8YN9 - chains A and R of the 5 polymer chains in the assembly; structure by electron microscopy, 2.30 A resolution.

[Chain A]
Molecule: Guanine nucleotide-binding protein G(i) subunit alpha-1
Organism: Homo sapiens
UniProt: P63096 (GNAI1_HUMAN); residue numbers follow UniProt; this construct covers 1-354
Amino-acid sequence (354 residues; numbered 1 to 354; the number before each row is that of its first residue):
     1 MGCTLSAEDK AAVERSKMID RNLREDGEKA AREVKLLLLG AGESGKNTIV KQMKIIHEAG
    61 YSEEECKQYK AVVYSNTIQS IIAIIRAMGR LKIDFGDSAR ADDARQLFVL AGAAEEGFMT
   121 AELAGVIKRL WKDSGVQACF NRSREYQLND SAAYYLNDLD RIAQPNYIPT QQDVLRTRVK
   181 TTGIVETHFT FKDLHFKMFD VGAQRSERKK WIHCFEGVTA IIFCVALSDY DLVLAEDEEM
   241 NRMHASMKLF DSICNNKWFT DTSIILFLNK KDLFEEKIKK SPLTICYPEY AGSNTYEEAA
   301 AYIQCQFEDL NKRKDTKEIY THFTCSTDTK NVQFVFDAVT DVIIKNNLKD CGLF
Unresolved in the structure: 1-3, 55-181
Differences from the reference sequence: engineered mutation Asn47 (Ser in P63096), Ala203 (Gly in P63096), Ala245 (Glu in P63096), Ser326 (Ala in P63096)
UniProt features mapped onto this chain:
  - region: Lys35 to Lys46, Thr48 (G1 motif), Asp173 to Thr181 (G2 motif), Phe196 to Gly202, Gln204, Arg205 (G3 motif), Ile265 to Asp272 (G4 motif), Thr324, Cys325, Thr327 to Thr329 (G5 motif)
  - binding site (GTP): Glu43 to Lys46, Thr48, Ser151, Leu175 to Thr181, Asp200 to Gly202, Gln204, Asn269 to Asp272
  - binding site (Mg(2+)): Thr181
  - modified residue: Arg178 (ADP-ribosylarginine), Gln204 (Deamidated glutamine), Cys351 (ADP-ribosylcysteine)
  - lipidation: Gly2 (N-myristoyl glycine), Cys3 (S-palmitoyl cysteine)
  - natural variant: Gly40 (G40C: In NEDHISB; G40R: In NEDHISB), Gly45 (G45D: In NEDHISB), Thr48 (T48I: In NEDHISB; T48K: In NEDHISB), Gln52 (Q52P: In NEDHISB), Ser75 (deletion: In NEDHISB; uncertain significance), Gln172 (deletion: In NEDHISB), Asp173 (D173V: In NEDHISB), Glu186 to Phe189 (deletion: In NEDHISB; uncertain significance), Cys224 (C224Y: In NEDHISB), Lys270 (K270N: In NEDHISB; K270R: In NEDHISB), Asp272 (D272G: In NEDHISB), Val332 (V332E: In NEDHISB; uncertain significance)
  - mutagenesis: Gly42 (G42R: Abolishes switch to an activated conformation and dissociation from beta and gamma subunits upon GTP binding. Abolishes interaction with RGS family members), Glu116 (E116L: Enhances interaction (inactive GDP-bound) with RGS14), Gln147 (Q147L: Enhances interaction (inactive GDP-bound) with RGS14)

[Chain R]
Molecule: Histamine H4 receptor
Organism: Homo sapiens
UniProt: Q9H3N8 (HRH4_HUMAN); residues 1-378 carry their UniProt numbers (378 of 553 residues fall inside the UniProt entry; the rest is not from it)
Amino-acid sequence (638 residues; row label = number of the first residue in the row; numbers below 1 keep their minus sign (Asp-84 is residue -84)):
   -84 DYKDDDDHHH HHHHHGQPGN GSAFLLAPNG SHAPDHNVTQ QRDEGGSGQP GNGSAFLLAP
   -24 NGSHAPDHNV TQQRDEENLY FQGVDMPDTN STINLSLSTR VTLAFFMSLV AFAIMLGNAL
    36 VILAFVVDKN LRHRSSYFFL NLAISDFFVG VISIPLYIPH TLFEWDFGKE ICVFWLTTDY
    96 LLCTASVYNI VLISYDRYLS VSNAVSYRTQ HTGVLKIVTL MVAVWVLAFL VNGPMILVSE
   156 SWKDEGSECE PGFFSEWYIL AITSFLEFVI PVILVAYFNM NIYWSLWKRD HLSRCQSHPG
   216 LTAVSSNICG HSFRGRLSSR RSLSASTEVP ASFHSERQRR KSSLMFSSRT KMNSNTIASK
   276 MGSFSQSDSV ALHQREHVEL LRARRLAKSL AILLGVFAVC WAPYSLFTIV LSFYSSATGP
   336 KSVWYRIAFW LQWFNSFVNP LLYPLCHKRF QKAFLKIFCI KKQHMGSSGG GGSGGGGSSG
   396 VFTLEDFVGD WEQTAAYNLD QVLEQGGVSS LLQNLAVSVT PIQRIVRSGE NALKIDIHVI
   456 IPYEGLSADQ MAQIEEVFKV VYPVDDHHFK VILPYGTLVI DGVTPNMLNY FGRPYEGIAV
   516 FDGKKITVTG TLWNGNKIID ERLITPDGSM LFRVTINS
Unresolved in the structure: -84 to 10, 203-290, 375-553
Differences from the reference sequence: expression tag (-84 to 0)
UniProt features mapped onto this chain:
  - glycosylation (N-linked (GlcNAc...) asparagine): Asn5, Asn9
Disulfides: Cys87-Cys164
Residues lining bound ligands: histamine (HSM): Asp94, Tyr95, Cys98, Trp316, Tyr319, Phe344, Gln347, Trp348

[Interface between chain A and chain R]
Pairs across the interface - 41 pairs, chain A then chain R:
  Glu28(A) with His126(R), salt bridge
  Ala31(A) with Arg123(R), hydrogen bond (backbone-side chain)
  Arg32(A) with Arg123(R), hydrogen bond (backbone-side chain); Thr124(R); His126(R)
  Glu33(A) with Arg123(R), hydrogen bond (backbone-side chain)
  Lys192(A) with Val120(R)
  Asp193(A) with Thr124(R)
  Leu194(A) with Val120(R), hydrophobic; Thr124(R)
  Thr219(A) with Arg123(R)
  Lys314(A) with Val293(R)
  Asp315(A) with Val293(R)
  Phe336(A) with Val120(R), hydrophobic
  Thr340(A) with Val120(R)
  Ile343(A) with Ala119(R), hydrophobic; Arg123(R)
  Ile344(A) with Val116(R); Ala119(R), hydrophobic
  Lys345(A) with Arg297(R)
  Asn347(A) with Ser115(R), hydrogen bond (side chain-backbone)
  Leu348(A) with Val116(R), hydrophobic; Ile197(R), hydrophobic; Leu201(R), hydrophobic
  Lys349(A) with Lys363(R), hydrogen bond (backbone-side chain)
  Asp350(A) with Cys361(R); His362(R); Lys363(R), hydrogen bond (backbone-backbone); Arg364(R), salt bridge
  Cys351(A) with Arg112(R); Cys361(R); His362(R)
  Gly352(A) with Cys361(R), hydrogen bond (backbone-backbone)
  Leu353(A) with Arg112(R); Arg300(R); Leu301(R), hydrophobic; Ser304(R), hydrogen bond (backbone-side chain)
  Phe354(A) with Leu201(R), hydrophobic; Arg297(R); Arg300(R), hydrogen bond (backbone-side chain); Leu301(R), hydrophobic
Other interface residues (no listed pair), chain A (25 interface residues in all): Val34, Glu318
Other interface residues (no listed pair), chain R (23 interface residues in all): Gln125, Ser200, Leu305, Leu308

[In short]
Chain A and chain R form an interface of 25 and 23 residues respectively; the contacts include 9 hydrogen
bonds and 2 salt bridges. Polar pairs include Glu28(A)-His126(R), Asp350(A)-Arg364(R) and Ala31(A)-Arg123(R).
Ligands of chain R: histamine.
Chain A is Guanine nucleotide-binding protein G(i) subunit alpha-1 and chain R is Histamine H4 receptor, both
from Homo sapiens; the structure, Cryo-EM structure of histamine H4 receptor in complex with histamine and Gi,
was determined by electron microscopy (same publication as 8YN2, 8YN3, 8YN4, 8YN5, 8YN6, 8YN7, 8YN8 and 8YNA).
